1SKS - chains P and A of the 4 polymer chains in the assembly; structure by X-ray diffraction, 2.30 A resolution.

[Chain P]
Molecule: 21-nt DNA strand
Sequence (21 nucleotides; numbered 1 to 21; the number before each row is that of its first residue):
     1 CGAAAACGAC GGCCAGTGCC X
Unresolved in the structure: 1-10
Modified residues: 2DT (3'-deoxythymidine-5'-monophosphate) at position 21

[Chain A]
Molecule: DNA polymerase
Source organism: Enterobacteria phage T7
Notes: EC 2.7.7.7; engineered mutation(s): DEL(118-123)
UniProt: P00581 (DPOL_BPT7); residue numbers follow UniProt; this construct covers 1-117, 124-704
Chain sequence (698 residues; numbered 1 to 704; 6 numbers in that range are skipped by the numbering (no residue carries them; nothing is unmodelled there); the number before each row is that of its first residue):
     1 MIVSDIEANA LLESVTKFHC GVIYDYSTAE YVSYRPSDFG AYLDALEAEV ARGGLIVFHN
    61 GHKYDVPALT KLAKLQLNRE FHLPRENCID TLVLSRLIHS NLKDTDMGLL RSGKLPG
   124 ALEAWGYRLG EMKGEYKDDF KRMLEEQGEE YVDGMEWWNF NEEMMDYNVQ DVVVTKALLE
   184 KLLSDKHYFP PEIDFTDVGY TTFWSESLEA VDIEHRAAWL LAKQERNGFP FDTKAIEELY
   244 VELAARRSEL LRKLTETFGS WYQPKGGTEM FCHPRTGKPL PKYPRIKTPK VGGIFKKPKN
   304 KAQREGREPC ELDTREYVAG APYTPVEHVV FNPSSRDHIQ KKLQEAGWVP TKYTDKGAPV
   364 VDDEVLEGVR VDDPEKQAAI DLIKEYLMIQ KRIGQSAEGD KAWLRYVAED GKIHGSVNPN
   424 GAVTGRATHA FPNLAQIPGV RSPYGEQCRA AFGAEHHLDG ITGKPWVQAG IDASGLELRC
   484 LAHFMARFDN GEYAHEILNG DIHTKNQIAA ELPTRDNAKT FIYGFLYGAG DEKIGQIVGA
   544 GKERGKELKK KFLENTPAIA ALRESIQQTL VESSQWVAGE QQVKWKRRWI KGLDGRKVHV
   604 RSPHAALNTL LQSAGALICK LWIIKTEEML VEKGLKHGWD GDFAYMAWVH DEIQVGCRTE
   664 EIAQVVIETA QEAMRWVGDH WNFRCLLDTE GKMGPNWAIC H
Unresolved in the structure: 304-309, 576-586
UniProt features mapped onto this chain:
  - binding site (Mg(2+)): Asp5, Glu7, Asp174, Asp475, Ala476, Asp654
  - binding site (substrate): His506, Arg518, Lys522, Tyr526

[Chain P / chain A interface]
Residue-residue contacts (29):
  DG12(P) - Arg111(A)  salt bridge to the phosphate
  DC13(P) - Arg111(A)  phosphate contact
  DA15(P) - Lys359(A)  sugar contact
  DG16(P) - Thr357(A)  hydrogen bond to the phosphate
  DG16(P) - Lys359(A)  phosphate contact
  DG16(P) - Ala361(A)  phosphate contact
  DT17(P) - Arg339(A)  hydrogen bond to the phosphate
  DT17(P) - Thr357(A)  phosphate contact
  DT17(P) - Val363(A)  phosphate contact
  DT17(P) - Val364(A)  hydrogen bond to the phosphate
  DT17(P) - Asp365(A)  phosphate contact
  DG18(P) - Asp365(A)  phosphate contact
  DG18(P) - Asp366(A)  hydrogen bond to the phosphate
  DG18(P) - Lys394(A)  hydrogen bond to the base
  DG18(P) - Gln439(A)  base contact
  DC19(P) - Lys394(A)  sugar contact
  DC19(P) - Arg395(A)  salt bridge to the phosphate
  DC19(P) - Gln439(A)  hydrogen bond to the base
  DC19(P) - Pro441(A)  phosphate contact
  DC20(P) - Ala438(A)  sugar contact
  DC20(P) - Gln439(A)  sugar contact
  DC20(P) - Ile440(A)  sugar contact
  DC20(P) - Pro441(A)  phosphate contact
  DC20(P) - Gly442(A)  hydrogen bond to the phosphate
  DC20(P) - Ser445(A)  phosphate contact
  2DT_21(P) - Arg429(A)  sugar contact
  2DT_21(P) - Arg452(A)  salt bridge to the phosphate
  2DT_21(P) - Asp654(A)  sugar contact
  2DT_21(P) - His704(A)  salt bridge to the phosphate
Other interface residues (no listed pair), chain A (27 interface residues in all): Gly113, Lys114, Pro362, Glu367, Met391, His653

[Overview]
The interface between chain P and chain A involves 9 residues on one side and 27 on the other; the contacts
include 7 hydrogen bonds and 4 salt bridges. Among the polar pairs are DG18(P)-Lys394(A), DC19(P)-Gln439(A)
and DG16(P)-Thr357(A).
Chain P is a 21-nt DNA strand and chain A is DNA polymerase (Enterobacteria phage T7); the structure, Binary
3' complex of T7 DNA polymerase with a DNA primer/template containing a cis-syn thymine dimer ..., was
determined by X-ray diffraction together with 1SKW, 1SL0, 1SL1 and 1SL2 from the same study.
